3EII - chain A; structure by X-ray diffraction, 2.25 A resolution.

== Chain A ==
Name: protein GH61E
Source organism: Thielavia terrestris
Chain sequence (208 residues; each row starts with the number of its first residue):
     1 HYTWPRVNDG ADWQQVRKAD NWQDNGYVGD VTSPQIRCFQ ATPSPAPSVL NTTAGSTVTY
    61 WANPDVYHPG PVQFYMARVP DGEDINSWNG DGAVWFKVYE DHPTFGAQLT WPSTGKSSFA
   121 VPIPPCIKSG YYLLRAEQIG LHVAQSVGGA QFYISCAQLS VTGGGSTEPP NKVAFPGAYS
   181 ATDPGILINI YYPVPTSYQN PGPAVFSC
Disulfides: C38-C156, C126-C208
Covalently attached groups: N-acetylglucosamine (NAG) linked to N51
Bound ions: Zn2+: H1, H68

== Summary ==
N-acetylglucosamine is covalently linked to N51. H1 and H68 coordinate Zn2+.
Chain A is protein GH61E (Thielavia terrestris); the structure, Zinc-bound glycoside hydrolase 61 E from
Thielavia terrestris, was determined by X-ray diffraction, deposited together with 3EJA.
